Entry 2QGT (X-ray diffraction, 2.15 A resolution); this record covers chains A and B of the 4 polymer chains in the assembly.

# Chain A (and B)
Molecule: Estrogen receptor
From: Homo sapiens
Notes: fragment: Steroid-binding region, residues 298-554; chain B of this document is another copy of the same molecule, construct and numbering; everything in this record applies to it too
UniProtKB: P03372 (ESR1_HUMAN); numbering as in UniProt (aligned over 298-554)
Sequence (258 residues; numbered 297 to 554; the number before each row is that of its first residue):
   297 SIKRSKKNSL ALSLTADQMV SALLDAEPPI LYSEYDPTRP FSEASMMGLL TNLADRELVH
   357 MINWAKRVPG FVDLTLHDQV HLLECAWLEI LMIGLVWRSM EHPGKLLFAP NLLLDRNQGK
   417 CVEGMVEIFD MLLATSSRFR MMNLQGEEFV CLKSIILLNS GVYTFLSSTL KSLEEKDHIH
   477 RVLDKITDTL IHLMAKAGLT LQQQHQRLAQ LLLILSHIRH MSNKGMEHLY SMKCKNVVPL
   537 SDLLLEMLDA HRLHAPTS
Unresolved in the structure: 297-304, 462-468, 549-554 (chain B: 297-304, 462-466, 549-554)
Construct notes: expression tag (297); engineered mutation Ser537 (Tyr in P03372)
Residues lining bound ligands: EED ((9beta,11alpha,13alpha,14beta,17alpha)-11-(methoxymethyl)estra-1(10),2,4-triene-3,17-diol): Met343, Leu346, Thr347, Leu349, Ala350, Glu353, Trp383, Leu384, Leu387, Met388, Leu391, Arg394, Phe404, Met421, Ile424, Leu428, Gly521, His524, Leu525, Leu540
Reported in the primary citation:
  - conformationally variable residues (side-chain flip): Leu536
  - mutagenesis - Y537S: increased signaling (citing earlier work)
  - mutagenesis - Y537S: increased stability in response to tritiated estradiol

# Chain A / chain B interface
Contacting residue pairs - 56 pairs, chain A then chain B:
  Ala430(A) with Tyr459(B)
  Arg434(A) with Tyr459(B), hydrogen bond; His476(B)
  Ile451(A) with Leu509(B), hydrophobic
  Asn455(A) with Leu509(B); His513(B), hydrogen bond (backbone-side chain)
  Ser456(A) with His513(B), hydrogen bond (backbone-side chain)
  Val458(A) with His513(B)
  Tyr459(A) with Ala430(B); Arg434(B), hydrogen bond; Ile510(B); His513(B)
  His476(A) with Arg434(B)
  Asp480(A) with Gln502(B); Gln506(B), hydrogen bond
  Thr483(A) with His501(B); Gln502(B); Ala505(B)
  Asp484(A) with Gln498(B); Gln502(B), hydrogen bond
  Ile487(A) with His501(B)
  Leu497(A) with Leu497(B), hydrophobic; His501(B)
  His501(A) with Thr483(B); Asp484(B), salt bridge; Ile487(B); Leu504(B)
  Gln502(A) with Asp480(B); Asp484(B), hydrogen bond
  Leu504(A) with His501(B)
  Ala505(A) with Thr483(B); Leu508(B), hydrophobic
  Gln506(A) with Asp480(B), hydrogen bond
  Leu508(A) with Ala505(B), hydrophobic; Leu509(B), hydrophobic
  Leu509(A) with Ile451(B), hydrophobic; Asn455(B)
  Ile510(A) with Tyr459(B)
  Leu511(A) with Leu509(B), hydrophobic
  Ser512(A) with Asn455(B); Arg515(B), hydrogen bond
  His513(A) with Asn455(B), hydrogen bond (side chain-backbone); Ser456(B); Tyr459(B); Arg515(B)
  Arg515(A) with Ser512(B), hydrogen bond; His513(B); His516(B), hydrogen bond
  His516(A) with Arg515(B); Asn519(B), hydrogen bond
  Asn519(A) with His516(B), hydrogen bond; Asn519(B)
  Lys520(A) with His547(B)
  Glu523(A) with Glu523(B)
  His547(A) with Lys520(B)
  Arg548(A) with Glu523(B), salt bridge
Other interface residues (no listed pair), chain A (34 interface residues in all): Glu385, Met437, Leu479
Other interface residues (no listed pair), chain B (31 interface residues in all): Val458, Leu511

# Overview
34 residues of chain A and 31 residues of chain B are in contact; the contacts include 14 hydrogen bonds and 2
salt bridges. Among the polar pairs are His501(A)-Asp484(B), Arg548(A)-Glu523(B) and Arg434(A)-Tyr459(B).
Bound to chain A: compound EED. From the paper: Y537S of chain A increases signaling; conformational
variability at Leu536(A).
Chain A and chain B are both Estrogen receptor (Homo sapiens); the structure, Crystal Structure of the
Estrogen Receptor Alpha Ligand Binding Domain Complexed to an Ether Estradiol Compound, was determined by
X-ray diffraction, deposited together with 2B23, 2QA6, 2QA8, 2QAB, 2QGW, 2QH6 and 3 further entries.
